PDB entry 9IIT | X-ray diffraction, 2.30 A resolution | chains A and B

Chain A (and B):
Protein: L-fucokinase/L-fucose-1-P guanylyltransferase
Source organism: Bacteroides fragilis
Notes: chain B of this document is another copy of the same molecule, construct and numbering; everything in this record applies to it too
Reference sequence: Q58T34 (Q58T34_BACFG); numbering as in UniProt (aligned over 1-949)
Chain sequence (969 residues; row label = number of the first residue in the row; numbers below 1 keep their minus sign (Met-19 is residue -19)):
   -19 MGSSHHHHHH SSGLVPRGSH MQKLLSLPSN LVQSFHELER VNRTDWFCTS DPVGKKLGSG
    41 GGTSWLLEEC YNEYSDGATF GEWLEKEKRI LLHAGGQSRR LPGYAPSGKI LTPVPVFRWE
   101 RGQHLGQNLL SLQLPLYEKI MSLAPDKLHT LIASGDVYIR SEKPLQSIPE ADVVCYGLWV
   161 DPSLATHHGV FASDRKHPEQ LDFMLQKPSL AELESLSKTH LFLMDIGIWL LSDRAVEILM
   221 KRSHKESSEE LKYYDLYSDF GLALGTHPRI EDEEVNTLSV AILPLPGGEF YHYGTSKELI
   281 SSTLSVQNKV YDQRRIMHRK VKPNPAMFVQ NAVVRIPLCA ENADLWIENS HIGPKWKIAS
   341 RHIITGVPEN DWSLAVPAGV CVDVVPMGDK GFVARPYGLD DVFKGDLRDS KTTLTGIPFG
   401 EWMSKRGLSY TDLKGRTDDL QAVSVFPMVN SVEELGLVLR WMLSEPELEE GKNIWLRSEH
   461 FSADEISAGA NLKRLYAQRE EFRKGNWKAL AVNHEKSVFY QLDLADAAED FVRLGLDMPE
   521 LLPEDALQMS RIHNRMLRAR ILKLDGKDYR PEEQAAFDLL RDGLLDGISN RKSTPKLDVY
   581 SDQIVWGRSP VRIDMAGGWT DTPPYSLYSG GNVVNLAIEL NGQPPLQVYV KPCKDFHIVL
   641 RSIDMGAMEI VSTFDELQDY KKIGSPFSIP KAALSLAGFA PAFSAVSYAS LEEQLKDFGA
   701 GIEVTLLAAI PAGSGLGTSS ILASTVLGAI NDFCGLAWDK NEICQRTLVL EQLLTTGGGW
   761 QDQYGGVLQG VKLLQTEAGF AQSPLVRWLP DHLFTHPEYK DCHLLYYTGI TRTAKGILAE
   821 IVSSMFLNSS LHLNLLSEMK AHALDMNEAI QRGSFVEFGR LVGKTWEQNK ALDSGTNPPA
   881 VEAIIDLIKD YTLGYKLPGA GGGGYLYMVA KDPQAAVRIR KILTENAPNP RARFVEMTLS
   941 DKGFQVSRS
Not modelled in the structure: -19 to -1
Differences from the reference sequence: initiating methionine (-19); expression tag (-18 to 0)
Ligand contacts:
  - GTP (guanosine-5'-triphosphate), molecule 1: Ser6, Asp31, Lys36, Leu37, Gly38, Ser39, Gly42, His73, Ala74, Gly75, Gly76, Gln77, Ser78, Arg79, Arg80, Lys89, Ser134, Asp136, Tyr233, Tyr237
  - GTP, molecule 2: Pro95, Val96, Leu105, Lys300, Val309, Gln310, Asn311, Ala312, Asn486, Ala489, Leu490, Asn493, Ser497
  - malonic acid (MLA): Arg592, Pro711, Ala712, Gly713, Ser714, Gly715, Leu716, Gly717, Thr718, Ser719, Ser720, Asp762
UniProt features mapped onto this chain:
  - mutagenesis: Gly76 (G76A: Almost complete loss of fucose-1-phosphate guanylyltransferase activity), Arg80 (R80A: Almost complete loss of fucose-1-phosphate guanylyltransferase activity), Gly88 (G88A: Almost complete loss of fucose-1-phosphate guanylyltransferase activity), Lys89 (K89A: Almost complete loss of fucose-1-phosphate guanylyltransferase activity), Arg592 (R592A: Almost complete loss of fucokinase activity), Asp594 (D594A: Almost complete loss of fucokinase activity), Gly597 (G597A: Almost complete loss of fucokinase activity), Gly598 (G598A: Almost complete loss of fucokinase activity), Asp601 (D601A: Almost complete loss of fucokinase activity), Gly713 (G713A: Loss of fucokinase activity), Ser714 (S714A: Loss of fucokinase activity), Gly715 (G715A: Loss of fucokinase activity), 10 further mutagenesis entries in UniProt
Reported in the primary citation:
  - mutagenesis - W599A (more than 3000-fold), D601A (more than 3000-fold): decreased catalytic activity on fucose
  - mutagenesis - W599A, D601A: unchanged binding to ATP
  - mutagenesis - R80A, D136A, E751A, D762A: abolished catalytic activity
  - binding site for GTP: Ser6, Asp31, Gly38, Ser39, His73, Gly75, Gly76, Ser78, Arg79, Arg80, Lys89, Val96, Leu105, Asp136, Lys300, Asn311, Ala312, Asn493
  - binding site for the ligand GDP: Lys300
  - mutagenesis - D31A, H73A (less than 10%): decreased catalytic activity
  - binding site for malonic acid: Ala712 to Ser720 (proposed by the authors, not directly observed)
  - mutagenesis - H168A (13- to 30-fold), K187A (13- to 30-fold), H272A (13- to 30-fold): decreased binding to fucose-1-P
  - catalytic residues: Ser78, Arg80, Lys89, Asp136, Lys187, His272, Arg592, Ser719, Asp762 (proposed by the authors, not directly observed)
  - conformationally variable residues (order/disorder transition): Gly816 to Leu827

Interface between chain A and chain B:
Contacting residue pairs (51):
  Trp159(A) - Tyr291(B)  hydrogen bond (side chain-backbone)
  Trp159(A) - Gln293(B)
  Val160(A) - Tyr291(B)
  Asp161(A) - Tyr291(B)
  Arg175(A) - Arg299(B)
  Leu190(A) - Val301(B)  hydrophobic
  Glu194(A) - Arg299(B)
  Glu194(A) - Lys300(B)
  Glu194(A) - Val301(B)
  Ser197(A) - Arg299(B)  hydrogen bond (backbone-side chain)
  Lys198(A) - Asp525(B)
  Leu201(A) - Gln293(B)
  Phe202(A) - Gln293(B)  hydrogen bond (backbone-side chain)
  Tyr291(A) - Trp159(B)
  Tyr291(A) - Asp161(B)
  Asp292(A) - Trp159(B)  hydrogen bond
  Gln293(A) - Trp159(B)
  Gln293(A) - Arg175(B)
  Gln293(A) - Leu201(B)
  Gln293(A) - Phe202(B)  hydrogen bond (side chain-backbone)
  Arg294(A) - Trp159(B)
  Arg294(A) - Leu201(B)
  Arg299(A) - Arg175(B)
  Arg299(A) - Ser197(B)
  Arg299(A) - Lys198(B)  hydrogen bond (side chain-backbone)
  Val301(A) - Pro162(B)  hydrophobic
  Val301(A) - Leu193(B)
  Val301(A) - Glu194(B)
  Val301(A) - Ser197(B)
  Lys302(A) - Pro162(B)
  Pro303(A) - Ser163(B)
  Pro305(A) - Asp161(B)
  Glu495(A) - Lys198(B)
  Lys496(A) - Glu194(B)  hydrogen bond (side chain-backbone)
  Lys496(A) - Lys198(B)
  Leu785(A) - Arg852(B)
  Val786(A) - Arg852(B)
  Arg787(A) - Glu848(B)  salt bridge
  Arg787(A) - Gln851(B)
  Trp788(A) - Pro790(B)
  Trp788(A) - Gln851(B)  hydrogen bond (backbone-backbone)
  Trp788(A) - Arg852(B)
  Pro790(A) - Trp788(B)
  Glu848(A) - Arg787(B)  salt bridge
  Gln851(A) - Arg787(B)
  Gln851(A) - Trp788(B)  hydrogen bond (backbone-backbone)
  Gln851(A) - Gln851(B)
  Arg852(A) - Leu785(B)
  Arg852(A) - Val786(B)
  Arg852(A) - Arg787(B)
  Arg852(A) - Trp788(B)
Also at the interface, not in a pair above, chain A (38 interface residues in all): Arg98, His200, Asn288, Lys300, Leu527, Gln769, Leu789, His792, Gly853
Also at the interface, not in a pair above, chain B (34 interface residues in all): Lys176, Leu190, His200, Pro264, Leu527, Gln769, Leu789, His792, Gly853

Overview:
38 residues of chain A and 34 residues of chain B are in contact; the contacts include 9 hydrogen bonds and 2
salt bridges. Polar pairs include Arg787(A)-Glu848(B), Trp159(A)-Tyr291(B) and Ser197(A)-Arg299(B). The paper
reports catalytic residues Ser78(A), Arg80(A) and Lys89(A) among others; R80A, D136A and E751A of chain A,
among others, abolish catalytic activity; 11 substitutions were tested in all.
Both chains are L-fucokinase/L-fucose-1-P guanylyltransferase (Bacteroides fragilis). Entry 9IIT (Full length
structure of FKP in complex with GTP and GDP) was determined by X-ray diffraction, deposited together with
9IIP and 9IIS.
